PDB entry 3QZX | X-ray diffraction, 1.30 A resolution | chain A

# Chain A
Protein: Methanosarcina acetivorans protoglobin
Source organism: Methanosarcina acetivorans
UniProt: Q8TLY9 (Q8TLY9_METAC); residues 1-195 here = UniProt positions 1-195
Sequence (195 residues; row label = number of the first residue in the row):
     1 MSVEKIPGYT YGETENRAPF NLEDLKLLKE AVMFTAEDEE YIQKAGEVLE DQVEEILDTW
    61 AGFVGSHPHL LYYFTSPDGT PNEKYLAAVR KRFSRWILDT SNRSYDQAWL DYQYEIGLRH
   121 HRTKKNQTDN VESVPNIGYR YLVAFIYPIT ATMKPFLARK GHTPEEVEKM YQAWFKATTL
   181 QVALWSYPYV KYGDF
Unresolved in the structure: 1-5
Construct notes: engineered mutation A61 (Tyr in Q8TLY9), S101 (Cys in Q8TLY9)
Metal / ion sites: heme Fe near H120 (its only coordinating residue here)
Ligand contacts: heme (HEM): Y9, L70, Y73, F74, Y85, V89, R92, F93, W96, Y112, I116, R119, H120, K125, N126, T128, I137, Y141, L142, F145, I146, I149, T178, V182, W185
Reported in the primary citation:
  - binding site for phosphate ion: E13 to R17

# In short
Chain A binds heme. The paper reports a binding site for phosphate ion at E13.
Chain A is Methanosarcina acetivorans protoglobin (Methanosarcina acetivorans); the structure, 3D Structure of
ferric methanosarcina acetivorans protoglobin Y61A mutant with unknown ligand, was determined by X-ray
diffraction (same publication as 3QZZ and 3R0G).
